Entry 6C05 (electron microscopy, 5.15 A resolution (low resolution: residue-level contacts below are approximate; hydrogen-bond / salt-bridge calls are withheld)); this record covers chains C and D of the 7 polymer chains in the assembly.

[Chain C]
Molecule: DNA-directed RNA polymerase subunit beta
Organism: Mycobacterium tuberculosis
Notes: EC 2.7.7.6
Reference sequence: V9Z879 (V9Z879_MYCTX); residues 7-1178 here correspond to UniProt positions 1-1172 (UniProt number = residue number - 6)
Amino-acid sequence (1181 residues; row label = number of the first residue in the row):
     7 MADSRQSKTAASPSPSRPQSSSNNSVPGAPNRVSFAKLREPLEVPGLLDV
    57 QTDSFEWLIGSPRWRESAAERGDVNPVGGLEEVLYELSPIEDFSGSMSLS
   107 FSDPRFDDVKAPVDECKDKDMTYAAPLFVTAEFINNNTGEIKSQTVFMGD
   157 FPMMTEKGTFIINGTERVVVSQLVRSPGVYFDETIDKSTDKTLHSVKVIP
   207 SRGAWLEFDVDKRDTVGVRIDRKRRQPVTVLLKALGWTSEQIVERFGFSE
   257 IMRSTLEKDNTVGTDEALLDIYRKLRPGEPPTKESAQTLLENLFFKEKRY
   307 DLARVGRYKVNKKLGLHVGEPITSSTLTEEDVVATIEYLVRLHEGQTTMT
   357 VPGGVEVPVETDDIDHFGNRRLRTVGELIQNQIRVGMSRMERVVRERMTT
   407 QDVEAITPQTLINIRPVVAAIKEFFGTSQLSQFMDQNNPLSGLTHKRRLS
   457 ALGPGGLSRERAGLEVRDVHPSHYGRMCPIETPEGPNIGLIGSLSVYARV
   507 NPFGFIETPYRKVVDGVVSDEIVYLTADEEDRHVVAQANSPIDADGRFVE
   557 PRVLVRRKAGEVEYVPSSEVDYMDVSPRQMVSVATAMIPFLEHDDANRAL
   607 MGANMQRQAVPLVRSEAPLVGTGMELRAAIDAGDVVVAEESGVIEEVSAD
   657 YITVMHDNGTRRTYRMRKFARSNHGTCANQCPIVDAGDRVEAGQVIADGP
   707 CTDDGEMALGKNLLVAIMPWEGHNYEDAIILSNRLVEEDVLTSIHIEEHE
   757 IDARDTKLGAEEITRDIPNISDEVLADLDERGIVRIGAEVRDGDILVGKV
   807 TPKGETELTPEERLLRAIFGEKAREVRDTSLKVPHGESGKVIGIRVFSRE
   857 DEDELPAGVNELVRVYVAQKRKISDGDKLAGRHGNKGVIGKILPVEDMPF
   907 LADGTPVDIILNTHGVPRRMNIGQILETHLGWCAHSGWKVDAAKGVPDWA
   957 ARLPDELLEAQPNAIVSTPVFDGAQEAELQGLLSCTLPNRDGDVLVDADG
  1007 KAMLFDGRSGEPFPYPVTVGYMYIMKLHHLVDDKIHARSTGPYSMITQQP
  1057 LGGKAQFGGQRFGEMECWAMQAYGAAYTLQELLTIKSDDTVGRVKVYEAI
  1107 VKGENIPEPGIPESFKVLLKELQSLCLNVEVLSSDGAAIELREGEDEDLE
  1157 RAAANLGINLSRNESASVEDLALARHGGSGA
Not modelled in the structure: 7-29, 1141-1187
Differences from the reference sequence: expression tag (1179-1187)

[Chain D]
Molecule: DNA-directed RNA polymerase subunit beta'
Organism: Mycobacterium tuberculosis
Notes: EC 2.7.7.6
Reference sequence: A0A045J9E2 (A0A045J9E2_MYCTX); residue numbers follow UniProt; this construct covers 1-1316
Amino-acid sequence (1324 residues; numbered 1 to 1324; the number before each row is that of its first residue):
     1 MLDVNFFDELRIGLATAEDIRQWSYGEVKKPETINYRTLKPEKDGLFCEK
    51 IFGPTRDWECYCGKYKRVRFKGIICERCGVEVTRAKVRRERMGHIELAAP
   101 VTHIWYFKGVPSRLGYLLDLAPKDLEKIIYFAAYVITSVDEEMRHNELST
   151 LEAEMAVERKAVEDQRDGELEARAQKLEADLAELEAEGAKADARRKVRDG
   201 GEREMRQIRDRAQRELDRLEDIWSTFTKLAPKQLIVDENLYRELVDRYGE
   251 YFTGAMGAESIQKLIENFDIDAEAESLRDVIRNGKGQKKLRALKRLKVVA
   301 AFQQSGNSPMGMVLDAVPVIPPELRPMVQLDGGRFATSDLNDLYRRVINR
   351 NNRLKRLIDLGAPEIIVNNEKRMLQESVDALFDNGRRGRPVTGPGNRPLK
   401 SLSDLLKGKQGRFRQNLLGKRVDYSGRSVIVVGPQLKLHQCGLPKLMALE
   451 LFKPFVMKRLVDLNHAQNIKSAKRMVERQRPQVWDVLEEVIAEHPVLLNR
   501 APTLHRLGIQAFEPMLVEGKAIQLHPLVCEAFNADFDGDQMAVHLPLSAE
   551 AQAEARILMLSSNNILSPASGRPLAMPRLDMVTGLYYLTTEVPGDTGEYQ
   601 PASGDHPETGVYSSPAEAIMAADRGVLSVRAKIKVRLTQLRPPVEIEAEL
   651 FGHSGWQPGDAWMAETTLGRVMFNELLPLGYPFVNKQMHKKVQAAIINDL
   701 AERYPMIVVAQTVDKLKDAGFYWATRSGVTVSMADVLVPPRKKEILDHYE
   751 ERADKVEKQFQRGALNHDERNEALVEIWKEATDEVGQALREHYPDDNPII
   801 TIVDSGATGNFTQTRTLAGMKGLVTNPKGEFIPRPVKSSFREGLTVLEYF
   851 INTHGARKGLADTALRTADSGYLTRRLVDVSQDVIVREHDCQTERGIVVE
   901 LAERAPDGTLIRDPYIETSAYARTLGTDAVDEAGNVIVERGQDLGDPEID
   951 ALLAAGITQVKVRSVLTCATSTGVCATCYGRSMATGKLVDIGEAVGIVAA
  1001 QSIGEPGTQLTMRTFHQGGVGEDITGGLPRVQELFEARVPRGKAPIADVT
  1051 GRVRLEDGERFYKITIVPDDGGEEVVYDKISKRQRLRVFKHEDGSERVLS
  1101 DGDHVEVGQQLMEGSADPHEVLRVQGPREVQIHLVREVQEVYRAQGVSIH
  1151 DKHIEVIVRQMLRRVTIIDSGSTEFLPGSLIDRAEFEAENRRVVAEGGEP
  1201 AAGRPVLMGITKASLATDSWLSAASFQETTRVLTDAAINCRSDKLNGLKE
  1251 NVIIGKLIPAGTGINRYRNIAVQPTEEARAAAYTIPSYEDQYYSPDFGAA
  1301 TGAAVPLDDYGYSDYRHHHHHHHH
Not modelled in the structure: 1-3, 1013-1023, 1091-1095, 1283-1324
Differences from the reference sequence: expression tag (1317-1324)
Bound ions: Zn2+ site 1: C60, C62, C75, C78; Mg2+: D535, D537, D539; Zn2+ site 2: C891, C968, C975, C978

[Interface between chain C and chain D]
Pairs across the interface - 207 pairs, chain C then chain D:
  D474(C) with P827(D)
  V475(C) with P827(D); H854(D); R857(D)
  Y480(C) with F850(D)
  P485(C) with R857(D)
  I486(C) with Y849(D)
  I494(C) with R857(D)
  G495(C) with R857(D)
  Q543(C) with L847(D)
  V568(C) with R834(D); L847(D)
  M586(C) with V846(D); F850(D)
  L597(C) with Y849(D)
  E598(C) with L844(D)
  H599(C) with F840(D); G843(D)
  D600(C) with F840(D)
  D601(C) with F840(D)
  A602(C) with Y849(D)
  N603(C) with A856(D); L860(D)
  I723(C) with V729(D)
  P725(C) with T725(D); V729(D)
  W726(C) with T725(D)
  E727(C) with F721(D); T725(D)
  G728(C) with V432(D); F721(D)
  H729(C) with P434(D)
  Y731(C) with P526(D); F536(D); R578(D); D580(D)
  E732(C) with A534(D); F536(D)
  D733(C) with F536(D)
  K763(C) with Q329(D); G332(D); G333(D)
  V780(C) with R478(D)
  R797(C) with E477(D); R478(D); Q479(D)
  E813(C) with E59(D); K66(D); R67(D)
  D881(C) with A521(D)
  K892(C) with D537(D)
  G893(C) with F536(D)
  V894(C) with F536(D)
  I895(C) with V431(D)
  N918(C) with D580(D)
  T919(C) with V729(D)
  H920(C) with D580(D); I802(D)
  V922(C) with V731(D)
  P923(C) with I802(D)
  R924(C) with T808(D); Q813(D)
  M926(C) with L817(D); F840(D)
  I931(C) with V731(D)
  H935(C) with M733(D)
  F977(C) with V846(D)
  E982(C) with R841(D)
  K1007(C) with T730(D); S732(D); D735(D)
  Y1021(C) with Y587(D); R630(D); R726(D); S727(D); G728(D)
  P1022(C) with T730(D)
  V1023(C) with T730(D)
  T1024(C) with T730(D); V731(D); S732(D)
  V1037(C) with K520(D)
  D1038(C) with K520(D)
  K1040(C) with R427(D)
  I1041(C) with R427(D)
  H1042(C) with G426(D); R427(D)
  A1043(C) with S425(D); E450(D); L451(D)
  R1044(C) with D423(D); Y424(D); S425(D); L451(D)
  S1045(C) with D423(D); Y424(D); L451(D); K453(D)
  T1046(C) with Y424(D)
  Y1049(C) with D423(D)
  M1051(C) with V328(D)
  Q1055(C) with K420(D)
  P1056(C) with R421(D); D423(D)
  Q1066(C) with R421(D); V422(D); S425(D); G426(D); R427(D)
  R1067(C) with L418(D); G419(D); K420(D); R421(D)
  F1068(C) with G419(D); K420(D); H544(D)
  E1070(C) with F413(D); R875(D)
  M1071(C) with T503(D)
  E1072(C) with N499(D); T503(D)
  W1074(C) with R875(D); V878(D); I997(D)
  A1075(C) with R506(D); Q1001(D)
  Q1077(C) with I997(D); L1248(D); V1252(D)
  A1078(C) with R506(D)
  Y1079(C) with R506(D); I509(D); L558(D); M559(D); N564(D)
  G1080(C) with G1261(D); T1262(D)
  A1081(C) with E554(D)
  A1082(C) with E554(D); L1257(D); T1262(D)
  Y1083(C) with E554(D); T1262(D); R1268(D)
  T1084(C) with A551(D); E554(D); M559(D)
  E1087(C) with P546(D); L547(D); S548(D); A551(D)
  L1088(C) with V422(D)
  L1089(C) with K420(D); V1252(D)
  K1092(C) with V422(D); L545(D)
  S1093(C) with V422(D)
  Y1103(C) with P454(D)
  I1106(C) with P454(D); F455(D); K458(D); L547(D)
  V1107(C) with K458(D)
  K1108(C) with K458(D)
  G1109(C) with K458(D)
  I1112(C) with L547(D); S548(D)
  E1114(C) with N5(D)
  P1118(C) with I1254(D)
  E1119(C) with K86(D); R89(D); E90(D)
  F1121(C) with I1253(D); I1254(D)
  V1123(C) with L324(D)
  L1124(C) with R412(D)
  E1127(C) with L406(D)
  Q1129(C) with W23(D); M92(D)
  S1130(C) with P318(D); I320(D)
  L1131(C) with F382(D); L402(D)
  C1132(C) with L14(D); A15(D); H103(D); L314(D)
  L1133(C) with G13(D); A15(D); W23(D)
  N1134(C) with R11(D); I12(D); G13(D); L14(D); A15(D)
  V1135(C) with R11(D); I12(D)
  E1136(C) with L10(D); R11(D)
  V1137(C) with F7(D); E9(D); L10(D)
  L1138(C) with F7(D); D8(D); E9(D)
  S1139(C) with D8(D)
  S1140(C) with D8(D)
Interface residues without a listed pair, chain C (140 interface residues in all): R473, H476, P477, T488, L560, A605, M724, N730, A734, R760, D798, D800, G882, G896, Q986, D1005, D1012, P1020, G1047, I1052, G1064, G1065, G1069, M1076, L1085, Q1086, D1094, V1097, K1126, L1128
Interface residues without a listed pair, chain D (151 interface residues in all): F6, D19, W105, P326, L330, D331, L417, S428, V429, I430, M447, P502, Q510, E518, G519, G538, Q540, A542, A549, E550, T583, A724, A734, T816, E842, T853, E993, V998, L1233, G1255, I1258, A1260

[In short]
140 residues of chain C and 151 residues of chain D are in contact. C60(D), C62(D), C75(D) and C78(D) form the
Zn2+ site 1. The Mg2+ site is built by D535(D), D537(D) and D539(D).
Chain C is DNA-directed RNA polymerase subunit beta and chain D is DNA-directed RNA polymerase subunit beta',
both from Mycobacterium tuberculosis; the structure, Mycobacterium tuberculosis RNAP Holo/RbpA in relaxed
state, was determined by electron microscopy, deposited together with 6BZO, 6C04 and 6C06.
